5YC2 - chains A and B; structure by X-ray diffraction, 2.70 A resolution.

== Chain A ==
Molecule: Ubiquitin-like protein SMT3, Bouquet formation protein 4
Organism: Saccharomyces cerevisiae (strain ATCC 204508 / S288c)
UniProt: chimeric construct of Q12306, O60158: residues 8-80 from Q12306 (SMT3_YEAST) positions 20-92 (UniProt number = residue number + 12); residues 81-213 from O60158 positions 8-140 (UniProt number = residue number - 73)
Amino-acid sequence (207 residues; numbered 7 to 213; the number before each row is that of its first residue):
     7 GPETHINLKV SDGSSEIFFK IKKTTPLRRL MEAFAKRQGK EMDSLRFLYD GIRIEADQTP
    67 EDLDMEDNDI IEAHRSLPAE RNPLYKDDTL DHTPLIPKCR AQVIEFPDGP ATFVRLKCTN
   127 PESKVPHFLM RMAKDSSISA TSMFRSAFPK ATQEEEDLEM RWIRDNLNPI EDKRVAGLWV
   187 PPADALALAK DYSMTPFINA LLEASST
Unresolved in the structure: 7-10, 213
Construct notes: expression tag (7); engineered mutation E61 (Gln73 in Q12306)
Swiss-Prot annotation at these positions:
  - DNA-binding region: A146 to R167 (H-T-H motif)
What the authors report for this chain:
  - mutagenesis - F119A, F134A: decreased co-localization with DNA-binding protein rap1 (chain B)
  - mutagenesis - R106A: decreased binding to Rap1S497E

== Chain B ==
Molecule: DNA-binding protein rap1
Organism: Schizosaccharomyces pombe (strain 972 / ATCC 24843)
UniProt: Q96TL7 (RAP1_SCHPO); residues 6-20 here correspond to UniProt positions 498-512 (UniProt number = residue number + 492)
Amino-acid sequence (18 residues; row label = number of the first residue in the row):
     3 GPLDDEEAFE KQVTSSYS
Unresolved in the structure: 3, 18-20
Construct notes: expression tag (3-5)
What the authors report for this chain:
  - mutagenesis - D7A/E8A, F11R: decreased localization
  - post-translational modification sites: S17, S18, S20 (citing earlier work)

== How chain A and chain B interact ==
Residue-residue contacts - 21 pairs, chain A then chain B:
  Q108(A) - E8(B)  hydrogen bond (side chain-backbone)
  Q108(A) - F11(B)
  I110(A) - F11(B)  hydrophobic
  I110(A) - V15(B)  hydrophobic
  F112(A) - T16(B)
  F119(A) - F11(B)  hydrophobic
  R121(A) - D7(B)  salt bridge
  R121(A) - E8(B)  salt bridge
  R121(A) - F11(B)
  K123(A) - D7(B)  salt bridge
  P132(A) - L5(B)
  P132(A) - Q14(B)
  H133(A) - Q14(B)
  F134(A) - D7(B)
  F134(A) - F11(B)  hydrophobic
  F134(A) - Q14(B)  hydrogen bond (backbone-side chain)
  M136(A) - F11(B)  hydrophobic
  M136(A) - Q14(B)
  M136(A) - V15(B)  hydrophobic
  V181(A) - V15(B)
  A182(A) - V15(B)  hydrogen bond (backbone-backbone)
Other interface residues (no listed pair), chain A (14 interface residues in all): S148, R180
Other interface residues (no listed pair), chain B (10 interface residues in all): A10, E12, S17
The authors on this interface:
  - specific contacts: I110(A)-V15(B) (hydrophobic contact), F119(A)-F11(B), M136(A)-V15(B) (hydrophobic contact), V181(A)-V15(B) (hydrophobic contact)
  - hot spots on chain A (mutagenesis) - F134A: abolished binding to DNA-binding protein rap1 (chain B)
  - interface residues, chain B: F11(B), V15(B)
  - hot spots on chain B (mutagenesis) - F11A, V15A: decreased binding to Ubiquitin-like protein SMT3, Bouquet formation protein 4 (chain A)

== Overview ==
The interface between chain A and chain B involves 14 residues on one side and 10 on the other; the contacts
include 3 hydrogen bonds and 3 salt bridges. Polar pairs include R121(A)-D7(B), R121(A)-E8(B) and
K123(A)-D7(B). The authors report hydrophobic contacts between I110(A) and V15(B), M136(A) and V15(B) and
V181(A) and V15(B); a contact between F119(A) and F11(B). The paper reports that F119A and F134A of chain A
reduce co-localization with DNA-binding protein rap1 (chain B); interface residues F11(B) and V15(B); 7
substitutions were tested in all.
Here chain A is Ubiquitin-like protein SMT3, Bouquet formation protein 4 (Saccharomyces cerevisiae (strain
ATCC 204508 / S288c)) and chain B is DNA-binding protein rap1 (Schizosaccharomyces pombe (strain 972 / ATCC
24843)). Entry 5YC2 (Crystal structure of inner membrane protein Bqt4 in complex with telomeric protein Rap1)
was determined by X-ray diffraction together with 5YCA and 6A6W from the same study.
